Entry 4RKZ (X-ray diffraction, 2.30 A resolution); this record covers chain A.

== Chain A ==
Molecule: Putative uncharacterized protein Ta1305
Source organism: Thermoplasma acidophilum
Reference sequence: Q9HIN1 (Q9HIN1_THEAC); residues 1-318 here = UniProt positions 1-318
Amino-acid sequence (337 residues; row label = number of the first residue in the row; numbers below 1 keep their minus sign (Met-18 is residue -18)):
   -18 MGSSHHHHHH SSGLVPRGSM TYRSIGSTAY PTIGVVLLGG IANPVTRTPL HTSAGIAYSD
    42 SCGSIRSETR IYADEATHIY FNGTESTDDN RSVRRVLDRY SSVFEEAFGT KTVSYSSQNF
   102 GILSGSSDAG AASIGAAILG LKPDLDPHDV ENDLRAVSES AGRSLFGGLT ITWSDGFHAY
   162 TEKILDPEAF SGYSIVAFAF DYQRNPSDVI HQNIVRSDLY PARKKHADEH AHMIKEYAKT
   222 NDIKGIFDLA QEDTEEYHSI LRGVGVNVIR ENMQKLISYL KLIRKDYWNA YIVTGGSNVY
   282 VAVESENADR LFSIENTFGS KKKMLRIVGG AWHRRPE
Disordered / not traced: -18 to 1, 69-72
Sequence notes: expression tag (-18 to 0)
Swiss-Prot annotation at these positions:
  - binding site (substrate): Leu19, Glu140, Arg144
  - binding site (ATP): Tyr96 to Asn100, Ser105 to Ser108, Arg185, Ser188
  - mutagenesis: Leu18 (L18A: Strong decrease of the affinity for ATP, but almost the same catalytic efficiency compared to the wild-type), Ser105 (S105A: 4.6-fold decrease in the catalytic efficiency for ATP, with only a marginal decrease in affinity compared to the wild-type), Arg185 (R185A: Loss of kinase activity; R185K: Strong decrease of the affinity for ATP and 17-fold decrease of the catalytic efficiency compared to the wild-type)
Ligand contacts:
  - 3S4 ((3R)-5-hydroxy-3-methyl-3-(phosphonooxy)pentanoic acid): Gly15, Val17, Leu18, Leu19, Ser105, Gly106, Glu140, Ser141, Arg144, Arg185, Ser188, Ile191, His192, Tyr238, Thr275, Gly276, Gly277
  - ADP (adenosine-5'-diphosphate): Ser48, Phe62, Tyr96, Ser98, Asn100, Leu104, Ser105, Gly106, Ser107, Ser108, Asp109, Gly111, Val138, Arg185, Ser188
From the paper describing this entry:
  - binding site for ADP: Ser105, Arg185
  - binding site for 3S4: Ser105, Arg185
  - catalytic residues: Ser105, Arg185

== Summary ==
Chain A binds ADP and compound 3S4. Curated annotation (UniProt) lists 3 substrate-binding residues, 11
ATP-binding residues and 3 mutagenesis sites. The paper reports catalytic residues Ser105 and Arg185; a
binding site for ADP at Ser105 and Arg185.
Chain A is Putative uncharacterized protein Ta1305 (Thermoplasma acidophilum); the structure, Crystal
Structure of Mevalonate-3-Kinase from Thermoplasma acidophilum (Mevalonate 3-Phosphate/ADP Bound), was
determined by X-ray diffraction together with 4RKP and 4RKS from the same study.
